5CNX - chains A and C; structure by X-ray diffraction, 2.60 A resolution.

# Chain A (and C)
Name: Aminopeptidase YpdF
From: Escherichia coli
Notes: EC 3.4.11.-; chain C of this document is another copy of the same molecule, construct and numbering; everything in this record applies to it too
UniProt: P76524 (YPDF_ECOLI); residues 1-361 here = UniProt positions 1-361
Amino-acid sequence (361 residues; row label = number of the first residue in the row):
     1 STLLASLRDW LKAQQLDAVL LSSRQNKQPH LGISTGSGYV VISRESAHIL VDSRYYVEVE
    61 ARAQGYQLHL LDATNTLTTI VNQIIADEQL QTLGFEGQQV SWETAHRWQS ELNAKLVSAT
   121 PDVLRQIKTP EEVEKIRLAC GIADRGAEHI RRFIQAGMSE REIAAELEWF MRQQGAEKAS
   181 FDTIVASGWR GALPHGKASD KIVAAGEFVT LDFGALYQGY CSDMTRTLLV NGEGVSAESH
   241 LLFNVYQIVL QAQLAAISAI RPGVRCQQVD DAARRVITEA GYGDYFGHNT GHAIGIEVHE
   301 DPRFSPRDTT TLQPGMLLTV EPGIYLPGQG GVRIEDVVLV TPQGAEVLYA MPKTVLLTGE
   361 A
Not modelled in the structure: 361
Construct notes: engineered mutation Ser1 (Met in P76524)
Bound ions: Na+: Gln109, Leu112, Ala114; Zn2+ site 1: Asp212, Asp223, Glu335 (together with cacodylate ion); Zn2+ site 2: Asp223, His292, Glu321, Glu335 (together with cacodylate ion)

# How chain A and chain C interact
Residue-residue contacts - 55 pairs, chain A then chain C:
  Arg54(A) with His195(C)
  Gly97(A) with Ser101(C); Trp102(C), hydrogen bond (backbone-backbone); Glu103(C), hydrogen bond (backbone-backbone)
  Gln98(A) with Ser101(C); Glu103(C)
  Val100(A) with Ser101(C); Trp102(C), hydrogen bond (backbone-backbone)
  Ser101(A) with Gly97(C); Gln98(C); Val100(C); Trp102(C)
  Trp102(A) with Phe95(C); Gly97(C), hydrogen bond (backbone-backbone); Val100(C), hydrogen bond (backbone-backbone); Ser101(C); Trp102(C); Ala105(C), hydrophobic; Gln109(C)
  Glu103(A) with Gly97(C), hydrogen bond (backbone-backbone); Gln98(C); Ser118(C), hydrogen bond
  Ala105(A) with Trp102(C)
  Ser118(A) with Trp102(C); Glu103(C), hydrogen bond
  Arg161(A) with Arg172(C); Gly175(C), hydrogen bond (side chain-backbone); Ala176(C), hydrogen bond (side chain-backbone); Glu177(C)
  Glu162(A) with Gln173(C)
  Ala164(A) with Arg172(C)
  Ala165(A) with Trp169(C); Arg172(C); Gln173(C)
  Glu166(A) with Trp169(C)
  Glu168(A) with Arg172(C), salt bridge
  Trp169(A) with Trp169(C)
  Arg172(A) with Arg161(C); Ala164(C); Ala165(C); Glu168(C), salt bridge
  Ala176(A) with Arg161(C), hydrogen bond (backbone-side chain)
  Glu177(A) with Arg161(C)
  Lys178(A) with Asp182(C), salt bridge
  Asp182(A) with Lys178(C), salt bridge
  Leu193(A) with Val57(C), hydrophobic; Glu58(C)
  Pro194(A) with Arg54(C)
  His195(A) with Arg54(C); Tyr55(C); Glu58(C)
  Gly287(A) with Ser53(C), hydrogen bond (backbone-side chain)
  His288(A) with Ser53(C); Arg54(C)
  Arg307(A) with Ala73(C)
Also at the interface, not in a pair above, chain A (35 interface residues in all): Phe95, Gln99, His106, Arg190, Gly196, Lys197, Ala198, Pro327
Also at the interface, not in a pair above, chain C (33 interface residues in all): Ser34, Gln99, His106, Glu166

# Summary
Chain A and chain C form an interface of 35 and 33 residues respectively, with 12 hydrogen bonds and 4 salt
bridges. Polar pairs include Glu168(A)-Arg172(C), Lys178(A)-Asp182(C) and Glu103(A)-Ser118(C). Gln109(A),
Leu112(A) and Ala114(A) form the Na+ site.
Chain A and chain C are both Aminopeptidase YpdF (Escherichia coli); the structure, Crystal structure of
Xaa-Pro aminopeptidase from Escherichia coli K12, was determined by X-ray diffraction, deposited together with
5GIQ.
